4JRG - chain A; structure by X-ray diffraction, 1.90 A resolution.

# Chain A
Molecule: E3 ubiquitin-protein ligase Mdm2
Source organism: Xenopus laevis
Notes: EC 6.3.2.-; fragment: N-terminal domain
UniProt: P56273 (MDM2_XENLA); numbering as in UniProt (aligned over 21-105)
Chain sequence (85 residues; each row starts with the number of its first residue):
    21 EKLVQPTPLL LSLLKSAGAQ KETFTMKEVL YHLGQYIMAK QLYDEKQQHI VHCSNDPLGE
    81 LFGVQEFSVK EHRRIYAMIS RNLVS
Disordered / not traced: 105
Construct notes: engineered mutation Leu50 (Ile in P56273), His92 (Pro in P56273), Ile95 (Leu in P56273)
Residues lining bound ligands: I09 ((3R,4R,5S)-3-(3-chlorophenyl)-4-(4-chlorophenyl)-4-cyano-N-[(3S)-3,4-dihydroxybutyl]-5-(2,2-dimethylpropyl)-D-prolinamide): Leu50, Leu53, Gly54, Ile57, Met58, His69, Phe82, Phe87, Val89, Lys90, His92, Ile95, Tyr96

# Summary
Chain A binds compound I09.
Chain A is E3 ubiquitin-protein ligase Mdm2 (Xenopus laevis); the structure, The 1.9A crystal structure of
humanized Xenopus MDM2 with RO5313109 - a pyrrolidine MDM2 inhibitor, was determined by X-ray diffraction,
deposited together with 4JSC.
